PDB entry 5TQ5 | X-ray diffraction, 2.30 A resolution | chain A

# Chain A
Protein: Tyrosine-protein kinase JAK2
Organism: Homo sapiens
Notes: EC 2.7.10.2
UniProt: O60674 (JAK2_HUMAN); residues 837-1132 here = UniProt positions 837-1132
Amino-acid sequence (298 residues; numbered 835 to 1132; the number before each row is that of its first residue):
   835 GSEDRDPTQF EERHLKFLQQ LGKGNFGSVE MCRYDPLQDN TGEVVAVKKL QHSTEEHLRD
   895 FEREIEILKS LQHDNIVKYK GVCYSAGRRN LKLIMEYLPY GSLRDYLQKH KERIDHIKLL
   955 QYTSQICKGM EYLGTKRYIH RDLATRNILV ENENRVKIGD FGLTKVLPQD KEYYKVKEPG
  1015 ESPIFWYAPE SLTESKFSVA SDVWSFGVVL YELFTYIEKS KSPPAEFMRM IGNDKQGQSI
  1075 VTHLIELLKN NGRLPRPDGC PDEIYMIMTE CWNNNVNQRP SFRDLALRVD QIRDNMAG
Disordered / not traced: 835-840, 1132
Construct notes: expression tag (835-836); engineered mutation Ser1073 (Met in O60674), Thr1076 (Phe in O60674)
Ligand contacts: 7GX (6-(2-ethyl-4-hydroxyphenyl)-N-(6-methylpyridin-3-yl)-1H-indazole-3-carboxamide): Leu855, Val863, Ala880, Val881, Lys882, Glu898, Leu902, Val911, Leu927, Met929, Glu930, Tyr931, Leu932, Pro933, Gly935, Leu983, Gly993, Asp994, Phe995, Gly996
Curated features (UniProtKB/Swiss-Prot):
  - active site: Asp976 (Proton acceptor)
  - binding site (ATP): Leu855 to Val863, Lys882
  - modified residue (Phosphotyrosine): Tyr868, Tyr966, Tyr972, Tyr1007, Tyr1008
  - mutagenesis: Lys882 (K882E: Loss of ability to up-regulate potassium voltage-gated channel activity of KCNA3)
What the authors report for this chain:
  - binding site for 7GX: Leu855, Tyr931, Gly935

# In short
Chain A binds compound 7GX. Curated annotation (UniProt) lists active-site residue Asp976, 10 ATP-binding
residues and one mutagenesis site. From the paper: a binding site for 7GX at Leu855, Tyr931 and Gly935.
Chain A is Tyrosine-protein kinase JAK2 (Homo sapiens); the structure, Design and Synthesis of a pan-JAK
Kinase Inhibitor Clinical Candidate (PF-06263276) Suitable for Inhaled and Topical ..., was determined by
X-ray diffraction (same publication as 5TQ3, 5TQ4, 5TQ6, 5TQ7 and 5TQ8).
